PDB entry 7W68 | electron microscopy, 4.40 A resolution (low resolution: residue-level contacts below are approximate; hydrogen-bond / salt-bridge calls are withheld) | chains C and E of the 6 polymer chains in the assembly

Chain C:
Name: DNA replication licensing factor MCM4
From: Homo sapiens
Notes: EC 3.6.4.12
Reference sequence: P33991 (MCM4_HUMAN); residues -148 to 714 here correspond to UniProt positions 1-863 (UniProt number = residue number + 149)
Sequence (863 residues; each row starts with the number of its first residue; numbers below 1 keep their minus sign (Met-148 is residue -148)):
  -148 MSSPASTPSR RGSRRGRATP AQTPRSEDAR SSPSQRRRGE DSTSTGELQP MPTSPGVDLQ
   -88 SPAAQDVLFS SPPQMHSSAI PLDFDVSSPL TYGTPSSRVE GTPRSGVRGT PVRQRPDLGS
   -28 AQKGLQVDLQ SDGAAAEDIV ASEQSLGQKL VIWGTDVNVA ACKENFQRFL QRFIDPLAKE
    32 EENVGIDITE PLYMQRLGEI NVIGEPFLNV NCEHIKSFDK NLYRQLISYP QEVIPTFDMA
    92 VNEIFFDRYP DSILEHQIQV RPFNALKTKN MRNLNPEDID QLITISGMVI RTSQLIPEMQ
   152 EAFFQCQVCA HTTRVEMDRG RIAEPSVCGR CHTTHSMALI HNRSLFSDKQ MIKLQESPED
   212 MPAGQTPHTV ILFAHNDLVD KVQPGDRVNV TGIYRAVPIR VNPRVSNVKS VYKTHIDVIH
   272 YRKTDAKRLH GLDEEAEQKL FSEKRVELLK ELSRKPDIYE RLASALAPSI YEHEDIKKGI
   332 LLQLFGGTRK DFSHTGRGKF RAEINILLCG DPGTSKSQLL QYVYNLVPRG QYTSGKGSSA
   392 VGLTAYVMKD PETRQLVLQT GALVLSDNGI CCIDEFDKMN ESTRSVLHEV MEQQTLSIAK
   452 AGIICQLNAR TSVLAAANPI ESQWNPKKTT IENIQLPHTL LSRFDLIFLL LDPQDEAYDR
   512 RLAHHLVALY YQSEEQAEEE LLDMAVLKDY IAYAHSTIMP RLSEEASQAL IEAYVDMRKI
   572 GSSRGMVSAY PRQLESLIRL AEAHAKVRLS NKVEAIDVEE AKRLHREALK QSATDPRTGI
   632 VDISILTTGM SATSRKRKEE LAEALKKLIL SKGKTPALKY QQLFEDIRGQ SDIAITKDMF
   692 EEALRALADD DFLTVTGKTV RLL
Not modelled in the structure: -148 to 0, 27-43, 273-291, 337-361, 470-488, 522-532, 574-578, 626-714
Swiss-Prot annotation at these positions:
  - motif: Ser493 to Asp496 (Arginine finger)
  - binding site (ATP): Tyr322, Arg348, Lys367, Ser368, Asn469, Arg494, Arg583, Glu586
  - modified residue: Ser-147 (N-acetylserine), Ser-143 (Phosphoserine), Thr-142 (Phosphothreonine), Thr-130 (Phosphothreonine), Ser-123 (Phosphoserine), Ser-118 (Phosphoserine), Ser-117 (Phosphoserine), Ser-115 (Phosphoserine), Thr-47 (Phosphothreonine), Ser-44 (Phosphoserine), Thr-39 (Phosphothreonine), Ser-29 (Phosphoserine), Ser-18 (Phosphoserine), Ser-7 (Phosphoserine), Ser-4 (Phosphoserine), Lys71 (N6-acetyllysine), Lys301 (N6-acetyllysine), Lys709 (N6-acetyllysine)
  - cross-link (Glycyl lysine isopeptide (Lys-Gly)): Lys290 (interchain with G-Cter in SUMO2), Lys649 (interchain with G-Cter in SUMO2)

Chain E:
Name: DNA replication licensing factor MCM6
From: Homo sapiens
Notes: EC 3.6.4.12
Reference sequence: Q14566 (MCM6_HUMAN); residues -16 to 804 here correspond to UniProt positions 1-821 (UniProt number = residue number + 17)
Sequence (821 residues; each row starts with the number of its first residue; numbers below 1 keep their minus sign (Met-16 is residue -16)):
   -16 MDLAAAAEPG AGSQHLEVRD EVAEKCQKLF LDFLEEFQSS DGEIKYLQLA EELIRPERNT
    44 LVVSFVDLEQ FNQQLSTTIQ EEFYRVYPYL CRALKTFVKD RKEIPLAKDF YVAFQDLPTR
   104 HKIRELTSSR IGLLTRISGQ VVRTHPVHPE LVSGTFLCLD CQTVIRDVEQ QFKYTQPNIC
   164 RNPVCANRRR FLLDTNKSRF VDFQKVRIQE TQAELPRGSI PRSLEVILRA EAVESAQAGD
   224 KCDFTGTLIV VPDVSKLSTP GARAETNSRV SGVDGYETEG IRGLRALGVR DLSYRLVFLA
   284 CCVAPTNPRF GGKELRDEEQ TAESIKNQMT VKEWEKVFEM SQDKNLYHNL CTSLFPTIHG
   344 NDEVKRGVLL MLFGGVPKTT GEGTSLRGDI NVCIVGDPST AKSQFLKHVE EFSPRAVYTS
   404 GKASSAAGLT AAVVRDEESH EFVIEAGALM LADNGVCCID EFDKMDVRDQ VAIHEAMEQQ
   464 TISITKAGVK ATLNARTSIL AAANPISGHY DRSKSLKQNI NLSAPIMSRF DLFFILVDEC
   524 NEVTDYAIAR RIVDLHSRIE ESIDRVYSLD DIRRYLLFAR QFKPKISKES EDFIVEQYKH
   584 LRQRDGSGVT KSSWRITVRQ LESMIRLSEA MARMHCCDEV QPKHVKEAFR LLNKSIIRVE
   644 TPDVNLDQEE EIQMEVDEGA GGINGHADSP APVNGINGYN EDINQESAPK ASLRLGFSEY
   704 CRISNLIVLH LRKVEEEEDE SALKRSELVN WYLKEIESEI DSEEELINKK RIIEKVIHRL
   764 THYDHVLIEL TQAGLKGSTE GSESYEEDPY LVVNPNYLLE D
Not modelled in the structure: -16 to 0, 228-254, 286-309, 643-700, 771-804
Swiss-Prot annotation at these positions:
  - motif: Ser511 to Asp514 (Arginine finger)
  - binding site (ATP): His342, Ser382, Thr383, Ala384, Lys385, Ser386, Asn487
  - binding site (ADP): Arg602, Glu605
  - modified residue: Met-16 (N-acetylmethionine), Ser-4 (Phosphoserine), Ser202 (Phosphoserine), Ser254 (Phosphoserine), Thr261 (Phosphothreonine), Lys626 (N6-acetyllysine), Ser672 (Phosphoserine), Ser745 (Phosphoserine), Thr774 (Phosphothreonine)

Chain C / chain E interface:
Pairs across the interface (96; chain C residue first):
  Pro148(C) - Ser276(E)
  Glu149(C) - Ser276(E)
  Glu149(C) - Tyr277(E)
  Phe155(C) - Thr261(E)
  Phe155(C) - Glu262(E)
  Gln156(C) - Arg2(E)
  Gln156(C) - Val256(E)
  Cys157(C) - Val256(E)
  Cys157(C) - Tyr259(E)
  Gln158(C) - Val256(E)
  Gln158(C) - Asp257(E)
  Gln158(C) - Gly258(E)
  Gln158(C) - Tyr259(E)
  Val159(C) - Tyr259(E)
  Ala161(C) - Arg2(E)
  Ala161(C) - Gly255(E)
  Ala161(C) - Val256(E)
  His162(C) - Arg2(E)
  Thr163(C) - Arg2(E)
  Arg172(C) - Glu262(E)
  Ser177(C) - Glu262(E)
  Ser177(C) - Gly263(E)
  Val178(C) - Glu262(E)
  Gly180(C) - Leu267(E)
  Arg181(C) - Ile162(E)
  Arg181(C) - Val256(E)
  Arg181(C) - Asp257(E)
  His183(C) - Gln154(E)
  His183(C) - Lys156(E)
  His183(C) - Val272(E)
  Thr184(C) - Arg68(E)
  Thr184(C) - Gln154(E)
  Ser187(C) - Leu275(E)
  Met188(C) - Tyr67(E)
  Met188(C) - Arg68(E)
  Met188(C) - Gln154(E)
  Ala189(C) - Arg68(E)
  Ile191(C) - Gln63(E)
  Ile191(C) - Glu64(E)
  Ile191(C) - Tyr67(E)
  Ile191(C) - Ile114(E)
  Ile191(C) - Leu116(E)
  His192(C) - Val5(E)
  His192(C) - Glu64(E)
  His192(C) - Glu65(E)
  His192(C) - Tyr67(E)
  His192(C) - Arg68(E)
  His192(C) - Val69(E)
  Arg194(C) - Ser112(E)
  Leu196(C) - Ser111(E)
  Leu196(C) - Ser112(E)
  Leu196(C) - Arg113(E)
  Leu196(C) - Ile114(E)
  Leu196(C) - Leu116(E)
  Phe197(C) - Ser111(E)
  Ser198(C) - Ser111(E)
  Asp199(C) - Ser111(E)
  Arg251(C) - Arg268(E)
  Pro254(C) - Arg268(E)
  Arg255(C) - Arg268(E)
  Arg405(C) - Glu421(E)
  His439(C) - Ala406(E)
  His439(C) - Glu444(E)
  His439(C) - Lys447(E)
  Glu440(C) - Ser403(E)
  Glu440(C) - Ala406(E)
  Lys451(C) - Arg126(E)
  Ala452(C) - Arg126(E)
  Ile454(C) - Ile203(E)
  Ile455(C) - Arg126(E)
  Ile455(C) - Ile203(E)
  Ile455(C) - Pro204(E)
  Cys456(C) - Ile203(E)
  Arg552(C) - Ile542(E)
  Ser558(C) - Val536(E)
  Leu561(C) - Val536(E)
  Ile562(C) - Tyr529(E)
  Ile562(C) - Ala532(E)
  Ile562(C) - Arg533(E)
  Ile562(C) - Val536(E)
  Tyr565(C) - Asp528(E)
  Tyr565(C) - Ile531(E)
  Tyr565(C) - Ala532(E)
  Arg569(C) - Cys523(E)
  Arg569(C) - Glu525(E)
  Arg569(C) - Asp528(E)
  Arg569(C) - Tyr529(E)
  Lys570(C) - Glu525(E)
  Tyr581(C) - Asp521(E)
  Pro582(C) - Thr383(E)
  Arg583(C) - Thr383(E)
  Leu585(C) - Ala532(E)
  Leu585(C) - Ile535(E)
  Leu585(C) - His539(E)
  Glu586(C) - His539(E)
  Ile589(C) - His539(E)
Interface residues without a listed pair, chain C (64 interface residues in all): Cys160, Val166, Cys179, Thr185, Asn193, Val256, Ser436, Glu443, Gln457, Met550, Pro551, Val566, Ser573
Interface residues without a listed pair, chain E (64 interface residues in all): Phe66, Gly115, Asn161, Gln192, Gln195, Leu270, Val280, Ser382, Lys385, Ser407, Ser422, Glu428, Glu522

In short:
The chain C/chain E interface involves 64 residues from each chain. From UniProt: 8 ATP-binding residues on
chain C; 7 ATP-binding residues and ADP-binding residues Arg602(E) and Glu605(E) on chain E.
Here chain C is DNA replication licensing factor MCM4 and chain E is DNA replication licensing factor MCM6,
both from Homo sapiens. Entry 7W68 (human single hexameric Mcm2-7 complex) was determined by electron
microscopy.
